4TQS - chains A and T of the 3 polymer chains in the assembly; structure by X-ray diffraction, 2.06 A resolution.

== Chain A ==
Molecule: DNA polymerase IV
Organism: Sulfolobus solfataricus
Notes: EC 2.7.7.7
UniProtKB: Q97W02 (DPO4_SULSO); residues 1-352 here = UniProt positions 1-352
Sequence (358 residues; numbered -5 to 352; the number before each row is that of its first residue; numbers below 1 keep their minus sign (His-5 is residue -5)):
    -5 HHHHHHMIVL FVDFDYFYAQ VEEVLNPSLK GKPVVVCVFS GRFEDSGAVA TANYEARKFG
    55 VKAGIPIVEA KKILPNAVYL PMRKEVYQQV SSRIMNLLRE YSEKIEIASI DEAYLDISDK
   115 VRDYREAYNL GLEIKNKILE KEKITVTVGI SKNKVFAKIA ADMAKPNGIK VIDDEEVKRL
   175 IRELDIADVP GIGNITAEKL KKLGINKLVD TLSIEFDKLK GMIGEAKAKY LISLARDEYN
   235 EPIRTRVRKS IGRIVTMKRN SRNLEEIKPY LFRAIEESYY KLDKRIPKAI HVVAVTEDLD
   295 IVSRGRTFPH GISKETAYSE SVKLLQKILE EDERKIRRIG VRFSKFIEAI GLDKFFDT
Disordered / not traced: -5 to 0, 343-352
Construct notes: expression tag (-5 to 0)
Bound ions: Mg2+ site 1: Asp7, Phe8, Asp105 (together with 2'-deoxycytidine-5'-triphosphate); Mg2+ site 2: Asp7, Asp105, Glu106 (together with 2',3'-dideoxycytidine-5'-monophosphate, 2'-deoxycytidine-5'-triphosphate)
Residues lining bound ligands:
  - 2'-deoxycytidine-5'-triphosphate (DCP): Asp7, Phe8, Asp9, Tyr10, Phe11, Tyr12, Ala44, Thr45, Tyr48, Arg51, Ala57, Gly58, Asp105
  - 2',3'-dideoxycytidine-5'-monophosphate (DOC): Ala102, Ser103, Asp105, Glu106, Lys152
Curated features (UniProtKB/Swiss-Prot):
  - active site: Glu106
  - binding site (Mg(2+)): Asp7, Asp105
  - site: Tyr12 (Substrate discrimination)
  - mutagenesis: Asp105 to Glu106 (Loss of function), Glu342 to Thr352 (Almost complete loss of interaction with PCNA)

== Chain T ==
Molecule: 18-nt DNA strand
Sequence (18 nucleotides; numbered 1 to 18; the number before each row is that of its first residue):
     1 TCACXGAATC CTTCCCCC
Disordered / not traced: 1-4
Modified residues: 2LF ((6S,7S,8S,10R)-2-amino-8-hydroxy-4-oxo-3,6,7,8,9,10-hexahydro-4H-7,10-epoxyazepino[1,2-e]purin-6-yl dihydrogen phosphate) at position 5
Residues lining bound ligands: 2',3'-dideoxycytidine-5'-monophosphate (DOC): DT9, DC10, DC11

== How chain A and chain T interact ==
Residue-residue contacts (22; chain A residue first):
  Val32(A) - DG6(T)  base contact
  Ser34(A) - DG6(T)  hydrogen bond to the phosphate
  Ser34(A) - DA7(T)  hydrogen bond to the phosphate
  Gly41(A) - DG6(T)  hydrogen bond to the phosphate
  Ala42(A) - DG6(T)  sugar contact
  Gly58(A) - 2LF_5(T)  base contact
  Gly58(A) - DG6(T)  base contact
  Pro60(A) - 2LF_5(T)  base contact
  Gly218(A) - DT13(T)  phosphate contact
  Ala220(A) - DT12(T)  phosphate contact
  Lys221(A) - DC11(T)  hydrogen bond to the phosphate
  Lys221(A) - DT12(T)  salt bridge to the phosphate
  Arg242(A) - DC10(T)  phosphate contact
  Lys243(A) - DC10(T)  hydrogen bond to the phosphate
  Ser244(A) - DT9(T)  phosphate contact
  Ser244(A) - DC10(T)  hydrogen bond to the phosphate
  Ile245(A) - DT9(T)  phosphate contact
  Gly246(A) - DT9(T)  hydrogen bond to the phosphate
  Arg247(A) - DA8(T)  phosphate contact
  Ile248(A) - DA7(T)  sugar contact
  Ile248(A) - DA8(T)  hydrogen bond to the phosphate
  Thr250(A) - DA7(T)  hydrogen bond to the phosphate
Interface residues without a listed pair, chain A (24 interface residues in all): Ser40, Val43, Ala44, Ile59, Glu219, Val241, Val249

== In short ==
24 residues of chain A face 9 of chain T across their interface; the contacts include 9 hydrogen bonds and 1
salt bridge. Polar pairs include Ser34(A)-DG6(T), Ser34(A)-DA7(T) and Gly41(A)-DG6(T).
2',3'-dideoxycytidine-5'-monophosphate is bound between chain A and chain T. Ligands of chain A:
2'-deoxycytidine-5'-triphosphate.
Here chain A is DNA polymerase IV (Sulfolobus solfataricus) and chain T is an 18-nt DNA strand. Entry 4TQS
(Ternary complex of Y-family DNA polymerase Dpo4 with (5'S)-8,5'-Cyclo-2'-deoxyguanosine and dCTP) was
determined by X-ray diffraction (same publication as 4TQR).
